3CWA - chains A and D of the 8 polymer chains in the assembly; structure by X-ray diffraction, 2.40 A resolution.

[Chain A (and D)]
Name: DNA-3-methyladenine glycosylase 2
Source organism: Escherichia coli
Notes: EC 3.2.2.21; chain D of this document is another copy of the same molecule, construct and numbering; everything in this record applies to it too
UniProtKB: P04395 (3MG2_ECOLI); numbering as in UniProt (aligned over 1-282)
Sequence (282 residues; row label = number of the first residue in the row):
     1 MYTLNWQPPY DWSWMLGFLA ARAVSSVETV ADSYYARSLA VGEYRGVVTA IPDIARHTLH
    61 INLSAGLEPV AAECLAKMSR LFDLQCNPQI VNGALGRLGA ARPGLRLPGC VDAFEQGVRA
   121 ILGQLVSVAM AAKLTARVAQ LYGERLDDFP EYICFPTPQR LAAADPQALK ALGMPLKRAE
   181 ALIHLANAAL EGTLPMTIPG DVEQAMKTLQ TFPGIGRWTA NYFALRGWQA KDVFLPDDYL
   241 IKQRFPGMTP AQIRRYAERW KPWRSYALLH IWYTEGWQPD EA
Swiss-Prot annotation at these positions:
  - active site: Asp-238 (Proton acceptor)
  - site: Trp-218 (Determinant for substrate specificity and/or activity)

[How chain A and chain D interact]
Pairs across the interface (35):
  Leu-4(A) / Ala-72(D)  hydrophobic
  Tyr-44(A) / Gln-85(D)  hydrogen bond
  Pro-69(A) / Gln-85(D)
  Val-70(A) / Gln-85(D)
  Ala-72(A) / Leu-4(D)  hydrophobic
  Ala-72(A) / Ala-72(D)
  Ala-72(A) / Leu-75(D)
  Ala-72(A) / Ala-76(D)
  Ala-72(A) / Ser-79(D)
  Glu-73(A) / Arg-80(D)  salt bridge
  Leu-75(A) / Ala-72(D)
  Ala-76(A) / Ala-72(D)  hydrophobic
  Ala-76(A) / Glu-73(D)
  Ala-76(A) / Ala-76(D)  hydrophobic
  Ser-79(A) / Ala-72(D)
  Arg-80(A) / Glu-73(D)  salt bridge
  Leu-84(A) / Pro-69(D)
  Gln-85(A) / Tyr-44(D)  hydrogen bond
  Gln-85(A) / Pro-69(D)
  Gln-85(A) / Val-70(D)
  Leu-190(A) / Pro-199(D)
  Leu-190(A) / Gly-200(D)  hydrogen bond (backbone-backbone)
  Leu-190(A) / Asp-201(D)  hydrogen bond (backbone-backbone)
  Glu-191(A) / Gln-204(D)  hydrogen bond
  Glu-191(A) / Ala-205(D)
  Gly-192(A) / Pro-195(D)
  Gly-192(A) / Pro-199(D)
  Pro-195(A) / Gly-192(D)
  Met-196(A) / Thr-197(D)
  Thr-197(A) / Met-196(D)
  Pro-199(A) / Leu-190(D)
  Gly-200(A) / Leu-190(D)  hydrogen bond (backbone-backbone)
  Asp-201(A) / Leu-190(D)  hydrogen bond (backbone-backbone)
  Gln-204(A) / Glu-191(D)
  Ala-205(A) / Glu-191(D)
Interface residues without a listed pair, chain A (28 interface residues in all): Tyr-2, Thr-3, Gln-159, Ala-189, Thr-208
Interface residues without a listed pair, chain D (28 interface residues in all): Tyr-2, Thr-3, Gln-7, Leu-84, Gln-159, Ala-189

[Summary]
Chain A and chain D each contribute 28 residues to their interface; the contacts include 7 hydrogen bonds and
2 salt bridges. Polar contacts include Glu-73(A)/Arg-80(D), Tyr-44(A)/Gln-85(D) and Glu-191(A)/Gln-204(D).
From UniProt: active-site residue Asp-238(A) on chain A.
Chain A and chain D are both DNA-3-methyladenine glycosylase 2 (Escherichia coli); the structure, Crystal
Structure of an AlkA Host/Guest Complex 8oxoGuanine:Cytosine Base Pair, was determined by X-ray diffraction
(same publication as 3CVT, 3CW7, 3CWS, 3CWT and 3CWU).
